PDB entry 4AOX | X-ray diffraction, 2.42 A resolution | chain A

[Chain A]
Name: Steroid monooxygenase
Source organism: Rhodococcus rhodochrous
Notes: EC 1.14.13.54
UniProtKB: O50641 (O50641_RHORH); numbering as in UniProt (aligned over 1-549)
Sequence (549 residues; each row starts with the number of its first residue):
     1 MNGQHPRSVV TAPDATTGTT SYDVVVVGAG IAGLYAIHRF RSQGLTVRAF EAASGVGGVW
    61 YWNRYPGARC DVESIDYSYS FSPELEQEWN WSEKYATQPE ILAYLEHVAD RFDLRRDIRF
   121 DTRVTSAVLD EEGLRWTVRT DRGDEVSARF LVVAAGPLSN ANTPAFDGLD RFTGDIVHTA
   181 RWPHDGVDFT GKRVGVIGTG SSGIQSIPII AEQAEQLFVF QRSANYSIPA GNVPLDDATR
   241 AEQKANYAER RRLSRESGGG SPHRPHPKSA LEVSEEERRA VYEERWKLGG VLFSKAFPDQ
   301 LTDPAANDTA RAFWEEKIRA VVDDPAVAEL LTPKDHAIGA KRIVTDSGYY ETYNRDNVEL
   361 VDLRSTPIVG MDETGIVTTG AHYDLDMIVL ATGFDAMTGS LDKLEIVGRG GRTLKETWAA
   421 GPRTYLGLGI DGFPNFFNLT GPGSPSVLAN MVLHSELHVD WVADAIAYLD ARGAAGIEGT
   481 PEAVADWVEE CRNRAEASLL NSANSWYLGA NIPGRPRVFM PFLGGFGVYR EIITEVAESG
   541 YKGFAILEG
Disordered / not traced: 1-18, 510-517
Ligand contacts: FAD (flavin-adenine dinucleotide): Val-27, Gly-28, Ala-29, Gly-30, Ile-31, Ala-32, Gly-33, Phe-50, Glu-51, Ala-52, Ala-53, Gly-57, Gly-58, Val-59, Trp-60, Trp-62, Asn-63, Tyr-65, Arg-69, Cys-70, Asp-71, Val-72, Tyr-77, Thr-122, Arg-123, Val-124, Ala-154, Ala-155, Gly-156, Pro-157, Leu-158, Gln-205, Arg-342, Phe-394, Ser-400, Leu-404, Thr-440, Ala-449, Asn-450, Met-451, Ser-455
From the paper describing this entry:
  - catalytic residues: Arg-342 (citing earlier work)
  - mutagenesis - V72I, K295A, L500Y: increased catalytic activity on progesterone
  - mutagenesis - K295A, T345L: unchanged catalytic activity on phenylacetone
  - mutagenesis - T345L: abolished catalytic activity on progesterone
  - specificity-determining residues: Thr-345
  - mutagenesis - P157Q, V291A: unchanged catalytic activity

[Summary]
Bound to chain A: flavin-adenine dinucleotide. From the paper: the catalytic residue Arg-342; V72I, K295A and
L500Y increase catalytic activity on progesterone; 6 substitutions were tested in all.
Chain A is Steroid monooxygenase (Rhodococcus rhodochrous); the structure, Oxidized steroid monooxygenase
bound to NADP, was determined by X-ray diffraction together with 4AOS, 4AP1 and 4AP3 from the same study.
